8H7Q - chains D and C of the 15 polymer chains in the assembly; structure by electron microscopy, 3.80 A resolution.

# Chain D
Molecule: Crispr RNA
Sequence (36 nucleotides; row label = number of the first residue in the row):
     9 UUUAUCACCGUGUCCCCAAUCUGGAUAUUUUGUGUG

# Chain C
Molecule: CRISPR associated protein Cas8
From: Synechocystis sp. PCC 6714
UniProt: A0A068N458 (A0A068N458_SYNY4); numbering as in UniProt (aligned over 1-301)
Sequence (301 residues; numbered 1 to 301; the number before each row is that of its first residue):
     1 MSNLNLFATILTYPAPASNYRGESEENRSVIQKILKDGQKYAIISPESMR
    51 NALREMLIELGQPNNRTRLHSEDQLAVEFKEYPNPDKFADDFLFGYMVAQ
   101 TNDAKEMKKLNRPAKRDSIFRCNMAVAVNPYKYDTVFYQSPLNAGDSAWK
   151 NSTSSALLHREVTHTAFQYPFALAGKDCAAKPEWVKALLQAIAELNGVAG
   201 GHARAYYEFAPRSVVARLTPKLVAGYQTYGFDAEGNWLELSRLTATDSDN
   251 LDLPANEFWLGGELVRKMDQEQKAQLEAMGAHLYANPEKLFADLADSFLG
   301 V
Unresolved in the structure: 1-2

# Chain D / chain C interface
Contacting residue pairs - 29 pairs, chain D then chain C:
  A35(D) with Tyr-96(C), sugar contact; Val-98(C), sugar contact
  U36(D) with Tyr-96(C), sugar contact; Val-98(C), base contact
  U37(D) with Arg-50(C), salt bridge to the phosphate
  U38(D) with Glu-47(C), phosphate contact; Ser-48(C), hydrogen bond to the sugar; Asn-51(C), hydrogen bond to the phosphate; Arg-66(C), salt bridge to the phosphate; Arg-68(C), salt bridge to the phosphate
  U39(D) with Tyr-20(C), hydrogen bond to the sugar; Arg-21(C), hydrogen bond to the sugar; Glu-23(C), base contact; Glu-47(C), phosphate contact
  G40(D) with Asn-19(C), phosphate contact; Tyr-20(C), phosphate contact; Ser-48(C), phosphate contact; Gly-200(C), phosphate contact
  U41(D) with Gly-200(C), phosphate contact; Gly-201(C), hydrogen bond to the phosphate
  G42(D) with Arg-204(C), sugar contact
  U43(D) with Tyr-138(C), base contact; Gln-139(C), hydrogen bond to the base; Ser-140(C), hydrogen bond to the sugar; Leu-158(C), base contact; Arg-204(C), salt bridge to the phosphate
  G44(D) with Gln-139(C), phosphate contact; Ser-140(C), hydrogen bond to the phosphate; Leu-142(C), phosphate contact
Interface residues without a listed pair, chain C (24 interface residues in all): Asp-73, Leu-75, Pro-141, Ala-203

# Summary
Chain D and chain C form an interface of 10 and 24 residues respectively, with 8 hydrogen bonds and 4 salt
bridges. Polar contacts include U43(D)/Gln-139(C), U38(D)/Ser-48(C) and U39(D)/Tyr-20(C).
Here chain D is Crispr RNA and chain C is CRISPR associated protein Cas8 (Synechocystis sp. PCC 6714). Entry
8H7Q (Cryo-EM structure of Synechocystis sp. PCC6714 Cascade at 3.8 angstrom resolution) was determined by
electron microscopy.
